3BZZ - chains A and B; structure by X-ray diffraction, 1.41 A resolution.

[Chain A]
Name: EscU
Organism: Escherichia coli
UniProtKB: Q9AJ26 (Q9AJ26_ECOLX); residues 215-262 here = UniProt positions 215-262
Amino-acid sequence (54 residues; each row starts with the number of its first residue):
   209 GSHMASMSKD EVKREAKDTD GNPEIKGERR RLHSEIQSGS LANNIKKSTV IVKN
Unresolved in the structure: 209-243
Sequence notes: expression tag (209-214)

[Chain B]
Name: EscU
Organism: Escherichia coli
UniProtKB: Q9AJ26 (Q9AJ26_ECOLX); residue numbers follow UniProt; this construct covers 263-345
Amino-acid sequence (83 residues; each row starts with the number of its first residue):
   263 PTHIAICLYY KLGETPLPLV IETGKDAKAL QIIKLAELYD IPVIEDIPLA TSLYKNIHKG
   323 QYITEDFFEP VAQLIRIAID LDY
Unresolved in the structure: 344-345
Sequence notes: engineered mutation Thr313 (Arg in Q9AJ26)

[How chain A and chain B interact]
Contacting residue pairs - 57 pairs, chain A then chain B:
  Gln245(A) with Gln293(B), hydrogen bond; Leu297(B)
  Leu249(A) with Glu284(B); Lys290(B); Ile294(B), hydrophobic
  Ala250(A) with Tyr301(B)
  Asn252(A) with Ile283(B); Glu284(B), hydrogen bond
  Ile253(A) with Ile294(B), hydrophobic; Leu297(B), hydrophobic; Ala298(B), hydrophobic; Tyr301(B), hydrophobic; Ile303(B)
  Lys254(A) with Tyr301(B); Ile303(B)
  Lys255(A) with Tyr271(B); Ile283(B)
  Ser256(A) with Cys269(B); Leu270(B); Ile283(B); Ile303(B)
  Thr257(A) with Leu270(B), hydrogen bond (backbone-backbone); Tyr271(B); Tyr272(B), hydrogen bond (side chain-backbone); Pro304(B)
  Val258(A) with Ile268(B); Cys269(B); Leu270(B), hydrogen bond (backbone-backbone); Pro304(B); Leu336(B), hydrophobic; Ala340(B), hydrophobic
  Ile259(A) with Ile268(B); Cys269(B), hydrophobic; Ala298(B), hydrophobic; Ile303(B), hydrophobic; Pro304(B), hydrogen bond (backbone-backbone); Val305(B); Ile306(B), hydrogen bond (backbone-backbone)
  Val260(A) with Ala267(B); Ile268(B), hydrogen bond (backbone-backbone); Ile306(B); Asp308(B); Leu315(B), hydrophobic; Leu336(B), hydrophobic
  Lys261(A) with Ile266(B); Ile295(B); Val305(B); Ile306(B), hydrogen bond (backbone-backbone); Glu307(B); Asp308(B), hydrogen bond (backbone-backbone); Ala312(B)
  Asn262(A) with Pro263(B), hydrogen bond (side chain-backbone); Thr264(B), hydrogen bond (side chain-backbone); His265(B); Ile266(B), hydrogen bond (side chain-backbone); Ile309(B); Ala312(B)
Other interface residues (no listed pair), chain B (34 interface residues in all): Thr313, Lys321, Ile337, Ile341

[In short]
14 residues of chain A and 34 residues of chain B are in contact; the contacts include 13 hydrogen bonds.
Among the polar pairs are Gln245(A)-Gln293(B), Asn252(A)-Glu284(B) and Thr257(A)-Tyr272(B).
Here chain A is EscU and chain B is EscU, both from Escherichia coli. Entry 3BZZ (Crystal structural of the
mutated R313T EscU/SpaS C-terminal domain) was determined by X-ray diffraction together with 3BZL, 3BZO, 3BZV,
3BZX, 3BZY, 3C00 and 3C01 from the same study.
